3VNA - chain A; structure by X-ray diffraction, 2.00 A resolution.

[Chain A]
Molecule: Protein argonaute 1
Organism: Arabidopsis thaliana
Notes: fragment: Mid domain
UniProt: O04379 (AGO1_ARATH); residues 594-741 here correspond to UniProt positions 592-739 (UniProt number = residue number - 2)
Amino-acid sequence (154 residues; each row starts with the number of its first residue):
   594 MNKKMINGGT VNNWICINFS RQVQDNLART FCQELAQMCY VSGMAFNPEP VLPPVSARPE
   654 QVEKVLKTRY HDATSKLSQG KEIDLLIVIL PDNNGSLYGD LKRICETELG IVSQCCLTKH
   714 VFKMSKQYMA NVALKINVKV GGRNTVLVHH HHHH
Unresolved in the structure: 742-747
Sequence notes: expression tag (742-747)
What the authors report for this chain:
  - binding site for sulfate ion: Ser613, Arg614, Gln615, Lys695, Gln707, Cys708, His713, Ser718, Lys732
  - binding site for sulfate ion: Tyr691, Tyr721 (proposed by the authors, not directly observed)
  - specificity-determining residues: Asp685, Asn687, Leu710 (proposed by the authors, not directly observed)

[In short]
From the paper: a binding site for sulfate ion at Ser613, Arg614 and Gln615 among others; specificity
determinants Asp685, Asn687 and Leu710.
Chain A is Protein argonaute 1 (Arabidopsis thaliana); the structure, Structural insights into small RNA
sorting and mRNA binding by Arabidopsis Ago Mid domains, was determined by X-ray diffraction together with
3VNB from the same study.
